Entry 8SR1 (electron microscopy, 2.18 A resolution); this record covers chains F and G of the 9 polymer chains in the assembly.

== Chain F ==
Name: Particulate methane monooxygenase beta subunit
Organism: Methylococcus capsulatus str. Bath
UniProtKB: Q607G3 (PMOA_METCA); numbering as in UniProt (aligned over 7-247)
Sequence (241 residues; numbered 7 to 247; the number before each row is that of its first residue):
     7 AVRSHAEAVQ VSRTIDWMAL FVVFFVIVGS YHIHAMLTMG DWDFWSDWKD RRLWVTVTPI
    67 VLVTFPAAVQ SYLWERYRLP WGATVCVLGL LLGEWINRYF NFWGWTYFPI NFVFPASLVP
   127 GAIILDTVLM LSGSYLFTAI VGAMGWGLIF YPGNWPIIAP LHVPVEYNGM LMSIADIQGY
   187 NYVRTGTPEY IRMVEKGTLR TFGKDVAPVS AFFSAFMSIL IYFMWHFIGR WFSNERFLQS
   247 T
Small-molecule neighbours:
  - 1,2-didecanoyl-sn-glycero-3-phosphocholine (P1O), molecule 1: L137, S138, G139, S140, F143
  - 1,2-didecanoyl-sn-glycero-3-phosphocholine (P1O), molecule 2: S140, L142, F143, I146
  - 1,2-didecanoyl-sn-glycero-3-phosphocholine (P1O), molecule 3: Y141, L142, F229, H232, F233, R236
  - 1,2-didecanoyl-sn-glycero-3-phosphocholine (P1O), molecule 4: W237, R242, F243, L244, Q245, S246, T247
  - diundecyl phosphatidyl choline (PLC), molecule 1: T44, V67, M199, M223
  - diundecyl phosphatidyl choline (PLC), molecule 2: R57, L154, Y157, P158, W161, K210, A213, P214, A217, F218
  - diundecyl phosphatidyl choline (PLC), molecule 3: L59, T62, V63, I66, V67, M199, T204, F219, I227
  - diundecyl phosphatidyl choline (PLC), molecule 4: G209, K210, D211, P214, V215, F218
  - diundecyl phosphatidyl choline (PLC), molecule 5: K210, P214, F218

== Chain G ==
Name: Ammonia monooxygenase/methane monooxygenase, subunit C family protein
Organism: Methylococcus capsulatus str. Bath
UniProtKB: Q603F1 (Q603F1_METCA); residues 45-280 here correspond to UniProt positions 16-251 (UniProt number = residue number - 29)
Sequence (236 residues; row label = number of the first residue in the row):
    45 LLDKKWLTFA LAIYTVFYLW VRWYEGVYGW SAGLDSFAPE FETYWMNFLY TEIVLEIVTA
   105 SILWGYLWKT RDRNLAALTP REELRRNFTH LVWLVAYAWA IYWGASYFTE QDGTWHQTIV
   165 RDTDFTPSHI IEFYLSYPIY IITGFAAFIY AKTRLPFFAK GISLPYLVLV VGPFMILPNV
   225 GLNEWGHTFW FMEELFVAPL HYGFVIFGWL ALAVMGTLTQ TFYSFAQGGL GQSLCE
Bound ions: Cu ion: N227, H231, H245 (together with 4,4,4-trifluorobutan-1-ol)
Small-molecule neighbours:
  - 1,2-dihexanoyl-sn-glycero-3-phosphocholine (HXG), molecule 1: L63, R66, W67, W143, Y146, W147, Y151
  - 1,2-dihexanoyl-sn-glycero-3-phosphocholine (HXG), molecule 2: W234, F235, M236, E237, P243, Y246
  - 1,2-didecanoyl-sn-glycero-3-phosphocholine (P1O), molecule 1: W50, F53, A54, Y58, T103, L107, Y110, L111, R130, T133, V136, W137, A140, I186, T187, Y194, R198
  - 1,2-didecanoyl-sn-glycero-3-phosphocholine (P1O), molecule 2: S105, W108, G109, W112, F189, F192, I193, K196, I206, L211, F218
  - 1,2-didecanoyl-sn-glycero-3-phosphocholine (P1O), molecule 3: L208, L211, V212, V215, L254
  - diundecyl phosphatidyl choline (PLC), molecule 1: I57, V60, F61, W64, W67, Y68, Y72, Y88, N91, F92, T95, E96, L99, E100, T103, L179, I183, I186
  - diundecyl phosphatidyl choline (PLC), molecule 2: S80, F81, F85, M90, L93, Y94, I97, V98, I101, T167, D168, F169, Y178, L221, P222, V224, G225, E228
  - diundecyl phosphatidyl choline (PLC), molecule 3: I97, E100, I101, F169, Y178, P182, L221
  - diundecyl phosphatidyl choline (PLC), molecule 4: L226, W229, F233, W234, F235, M236, P243, Y246, G247
  - diundecyl phosphatidyl choline (PLC), molecule 5: F235, E237, Y246, V249, I250, W253
  - 4,4,4-trifluorobutan-1-ol (WIY): D156, H160, R165, N227, H231, E237, E238, L239, F240, H245

== Chain F / chain G interface ==
Pairs across the interface (152; chain F residue first):
  A7(F) - P124(G)
  A7(F) - R125(G)
  A7(F) - G272(G)
  A7(F) - G273(G)
  V8(F) - G275(G)
  R9(F) - R125(G)
  S10(F) - Q276(G)
  H11(F) - Q276(G)
  H11(F) - S277(G)  hydrogen bond
  E13(F) - R125(G)  salt bridge
  A14(F) - Q276(G)
  A14(F) - S277(G)
  A14(F) - L278(G)
  V15(F) - S277(G)
  V17(F) - L46(G)  hydrophobic
  V17(F) - F132(G)  hydrophobic
  T20(F) - F132(G)
  I21(F) - F132(G)  hydrophobic
  I21(F) - F266(G)  hydrophobic
  I21(F) - F269(G)  hydrophobic
  M24(F) - D47(G)
  M24(F) - L135(G)  hydrophobic
  M24(F) - V136(G)  hydrophobic
  M24(F) - V139(G)
  A25(F) - L262(G)
  A25(F) - F266(G)  hydrophobic
  F27(F) - L55(G)  hydrophobic
  F27(F) - V139(G)  hydrophobic
  F27(F) - W143(G)  hydrophobic
  V28(F) - L138(G)
  V28(F) - V139(G)
  V28(F) - A142(G)
  V28(F) - V258(G)  hydrophobic
  V28(F) - L262(G)  hydrophobic
  V29(F) - L262(G)  hydrophobic
  F31(F) - A142(G)
  F31(F) - W143(G)  hydrophobic
  F31(F) - Y146(G)  hydrophobic
  V32(F) - A142(G)  hydrophobic
  V32(F) - A255(G)
  V32(F) - V258(G)  hydrophobic
  V34(F) - Y146(G)  hydrophobic
  V34(F) - S150(G)
  G35(F) - A149(G)
  S36(F) - G252(G)
  S36(F) - A255(G)
  H38(F) - S150(G)  hydrogen bond
  H38(F) - E154(G)  salt bridge
  I39(F) - A149(G)
  I39(F) - T153(G)
  H40(F) - V249(G)
  H40(F) - W253(G)  hydrogen bond
  M42(F) - A149(G)
  M42(F) - S150(G)
  M42(F) - T153(G)
  M42(F) - E154(G)  hydrogen bond (side chain-backbone)
  M42(F) - F240(G)  hydrophobic
  M42(F) - V241(G)
  L43(F) - F240(G)
  L43(F) - V241(G)
  L43(F) - H245(G)
  L43(F) - V249(G)  hydrophobic
  T44(F) - V241(G)
  M45(F) - V241(G)
  G46(F) - V241(G)
  D47(F) - Q161(G)
  D47(F) - L239(G)
  D47(F) - F240(G)  hydrogen bond (side chain-backbone)
  D47(F) - V241(G)  hydrogen bond (side chain-backbone)
  F50(F) - E154(G)
  F71(F) - W253(G)
  F71(F) - L256(G)  hydrophobic
  A74(F) - L256(G)  hydrophobic
  V75(F) - L256(G)  hydrophobic
  V75(F) - M259(G)  hydrophobic
  Y78(F) - M259(G)  hydrogen bond (side chain-backbone)
  Y78(F) - T263(G)
  R82(F) - Y267(G)  hydrogen bond
  Y83(F) - T263(G)
  Y83(F) - F266(G)
  G99(F) - S150(G)
  E100(F) - E154(G)
  I102(F) - Y146(G)
  I102(F) - Y151(G)  hydrophobic
  N103(F) - Y151(G)
  N103(F) - E154(G)  hydrogen bond
  N103(F) - Q155(G)  hydrogen bond (side chain-backbone)
  R104(F) - E154(G)  salt bridge
  F106(F) - R66(G)  hydrogen bond (backbone-side chain)
  F106(F) - Y151(G)
  N107(F) - R66(G)  hydrogen bond
  N107(F) - Y151(G)
  N107(F) - Q155(G)  hydrogen bond
  N107(F) - T158(G)
  F108(F) - E154(G)
  F108(F) - T158(G)
  G110(F) - R66(G)
  W111(F) - R66(G)
  W111(F) - E69(G)  hydrogen bond (side chain-backbone)
  W111(F) - G70(G)
  W111(F) - W74(G)
  W111(F) - Q155(G)
  W111(F) - W159(G)  hydrophobic
  T112(F) - T158(G)  hydrogen bond
  T112(F) - T162(G)
  F114(F) - T162(G)
  R190(F) - Q161(G)
  T191(F) - T162(G)  hydrogen bond (side chain-backbone)
  T191(F) - V164(G)
  G192(F) - H160(G)
  G192(F) - Q161(G)
  G192(F) - I163(G)
  G192(F) - E238(G)
  T193(F) - Q161(G)  hydrogen bond
  I197(F) - E237(G)
  I197(F) - E238(G)
  M199(F) - L239(G)  hydrophobic
  W231(F) - W253(G)  hydrophobic
  W231(F) - L256(G)  hydrophobic
  G235(F) - M259(G)
  F238(F) - V212(G)  hydrophobic
  F238(F) - W253(G)
  F238(F) - L254(G)  hydrophobic
  F238(F) - L256(G)  hydrophobic
  F238(F) - A257(G)
  F238(F) - G260(G)
  S239(F) - G260(G)
  N240(F) - L208(G)
  N240(F) - P209(G)
  N240(F) - G260(G)
  E241(F) - T263(G)
  E241(F) - Q264(G)  hydrogen bond (backbone-side chain)
  E241(F) - Y267(G)
  R242(F) - S207(G)
  R242(F) - L208(G)  hydrogen bond (backbone-backbone)
  R242(F) - P209(G)
  R242(F) - Q264(G)  hydrogen bond (backbone-side chain)
  F243(F) - F201(G)
  F243(F) - F202(G)
  F243(F) - A203(G)
  F243(F) - G205(G)
  F243(F) - I206(G)
  F243(F) - S207(G)
  F243(F) - Q264(G)
  L244(F) - I206(G)  hydrogen bond (backbone-backbone)
  L244(F) - L208(G)
  Q245(F) - K204(G)
  Q245(F) - G205(G)
  Q245(F) - I206(G)
  S246(F) - I206(G)
  T247(F) - I206(G)
  T247(F) - L211(G)
Other interface residues (no listed pair), chain F (73 interface residues in all): S18, W48, W51, W54, Y196, W237
Other interface residues (no listed pair), chain G (77 interface residues in all): G73, L128, I145, G157, R165, Y181, L213, F248

== Overview ==
Chain F and chain G form an interface of 73 and 77 residues respectively; the contacts include 21 hydrogen
bonds and 3 salt bridges. Polar contacts include E13(F)-R125(G), H38(F)-E154(G) and R104(F)-E154(G).
Chain F is Particulate methane monooxygenase beta subunit and chain G is Ammonia monooxygenase/methane
monooxygenase, subunit C family protein, both from Methylococcus capsulatus str. Bath; the structure,
particulate methane monooxygenase crosslinked with 4,4,4-trifluorobutanol bound, was determined by electron
microscopy (same publication as 8SR5, 8SQW, 8SR2, 8SR4 and 8OYI).
